PDB entry 6YXM | X-ray diffraction, 2.85 A resolution | chains BBB and LLL of the 3 polymer chains in the assembly

Chain BBB:
Protein: Cii-C-39-cit
Source organism: Homo sapiens
Amino-acid sequence (9 residues; row label = number of the first residue in the row):
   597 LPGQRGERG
Modified positions: R601 (citrulline; CIR)

Chain LLL:
Protein: ACPA 1F2 Fab fragment - light chain
Source organism: Homo sapiens
Notes: antibody fragment or engineered binder
Amino-acid sequence (212 residues; row label = number of the first residue in the row):
     1 NLTLIQSRSVSGSPGQTVSISCTANGAHIGDSYVQWFQQRPGSAPRSVIF
    51 EDDKRPSGVPDRLSGSTDFSSNSASLTISGLESEDEADYYCQSYYRGDWV
   101 LGGGTKLTVLGQPKSSPSVTLFPPSSEELETNKATLVCTITDFYPGVVTV
   151 DWKVDGTPVTQGMETTQPSKQSNNKYMASSYLTLTARAWERHSSYSCQVT
   201 HEGHTVEKSLSR
Cystine bridges: C22-C91, C138-C197

Interface between chain BBB and chain LLL:
Pairs across the interface (15):
  Q600(BBB) - R96(LLL)
  Q600(BBB) - G97(LLL)
  R601(BBB) - Y94(LLL)
  R601(BBB) - G97(LLL)
  R601(BBB) - W99(LLL)
  G602(BBB) - S32(LLL)  hydrogen bond (backbone-side chain)
  G602(BBB) - Y33(LLL)
  G602(BBB) - Y94(LLL)
  E603(BBB) - D31(LLL)
  R604(BBB) - G30(LLL)
  R604(BBB) - D31(LLL)  hydrogen bond (backbone-backbone)
  R604(BBB) - Y33(LLL)
  G605(BBB) - G30(LLL)
  G605(BBB) - Y33(LLL)
  G605(BBB) - D52(LLL)
Other interface residues (no listed pair), chain LLL (10 interface residues in all): D98

Overview:
The interface between chain BBB and chain LLL involves 6 residues on one side and 10 on the other; the
contacts include 2 hydrogen bonds. Polar contacts include G602(BBB)-S32(LLL) and R604(BBB)-D31(LLL).
Here chain BBB is Cii-C-39-cit and chain LLL is ACPA 1F2 Fab fragment - light chain, both from Homo sapiens.
Entry 6YXM (Crystal structure of ACPA 1F2 in complex with CII-C-39-CIT) was determined by X-ray diffraction
together with 6YXK from the same study.
